Entry 8PNF (electron microscopy, 2.90 A resolution); this record covers chains 2 and 4 of the 5 polymer chains in the assembly.

# Chain 2
Name: Capsid protein VP2
Organism: rhinovirus B14
UniProt: P03303 (POLG_HRV14); residues 7-262 here correspond to UniProt positions 76-331 (UniProt number = residue number + 69)
Chain sequence (256 residues; numbered 7 to 262; the number before each row is that of its first residue):
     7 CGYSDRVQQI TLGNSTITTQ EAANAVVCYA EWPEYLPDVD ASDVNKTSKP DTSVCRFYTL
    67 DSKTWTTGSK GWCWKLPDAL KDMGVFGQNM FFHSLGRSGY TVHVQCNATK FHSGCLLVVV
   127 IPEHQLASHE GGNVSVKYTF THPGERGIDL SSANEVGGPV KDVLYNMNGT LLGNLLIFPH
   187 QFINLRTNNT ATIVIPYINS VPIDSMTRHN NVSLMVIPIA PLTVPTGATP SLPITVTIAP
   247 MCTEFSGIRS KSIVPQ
Sequence notes: conflict Leu170 (Ile239 in P03303)
Swiss-Prot annotation at these positions:
  - site: Gln262 (Cleavage)
What the authors report for this chain:
  - binding site for the 14-nt RNA strand: Trp38
  - conformationally variable residues (side-chain flip): Trp38, Lys52

# Chain 4
Name: Capsid protein VP4
Organism: rhinovirus B14
UniProt: P03303 (POLG_HRV14); residues 23-69 here = UniProt positions 23-69
Chain sequence (47 residues; numbered 23 to 69; the number before each row is that of its first residue):
    23 SNQTFTYINY YKDAASTSSA GQSLSMDPSK FTEPVKDLML KGAPALN
Sequence notes: conflict Tyr29 (Val in P03303)
Swiss-Prot annotation at these positions:
  - site: Asn69 (Cleavage)
What the authors report for this chain:
  - binding site for the 14-nt RNA strand: Lys58

# How chain 2 and chain 4 interact
Contacting residue pairs (21):
  Ser10(2) with Asn69(4), hydrogen bond
  Asp11(2) with Asp59(4); Ala67(4); Asn69(4)
  Arg12(2) with Leu68(4); Asn69(4)
  Ala28(2) with Leu68(4)
  Ala29(2) with Leu68(4)
  Asn30(2) with Val57(4); Lys58(4); Asp59(4), hydrogen bond (side chain-backbone); Met61(4)
  Ala31(2) with Val57(4); Lys58(4), hydrogen bond (backbone-backbone)
  Val32(2) with Pro56(4)
  Val33(2) with Pro56(4), hydrogen bond (backbone-backbone); Lys58(4)
  Tyr35(2) with Lys52(4); Phe53(4), hydrophobic
  Ala36(2) with Lys52(4)
  Trp38(2) with Lys58(4)
Other interface residues (no listed pair), chain 2 (13 interface residues in all): Gln14

# Overview
13 residues of chain 2 face 10 of chain 4 across their interface, with 4 hydrogen bonds. Among the polar pairs
are Ser10(2)-Asn69(4), Asn30(2)-Asp59(4) and Ala31(2)-Lys58(4). From the paper: a binding site for the 14-nt
RNA strand at Trp38(2) and Lys58(4); conformational variability at Trp38(2) and Lys52(2).
Here chain 2 is Capsid protein VP2 and chain 4 is Capsid protein VP4, both from rhinovirus B14. Entry 8PNF
(HRV B14 virion proteins) was determined by electron microscopy (same publication as 8PNB).
